5GU4 - chains A and C; structure by X-ray diffraction, 1.55 A resolution.

[Chain A]
Name: Ricin
Source organism: Ricinus communis
Notes: EC 3.2.2.22
Reference sequence: P02879 (RICI_RICCO); residues 1-267 here correspond to UniProt positions 36-302 (UniProt number = residue number + 35)
Sequence (301 residues; row label = number of the first residue in the row; numbers below 1 keep their minus sign (Met-33 is residue -33)):
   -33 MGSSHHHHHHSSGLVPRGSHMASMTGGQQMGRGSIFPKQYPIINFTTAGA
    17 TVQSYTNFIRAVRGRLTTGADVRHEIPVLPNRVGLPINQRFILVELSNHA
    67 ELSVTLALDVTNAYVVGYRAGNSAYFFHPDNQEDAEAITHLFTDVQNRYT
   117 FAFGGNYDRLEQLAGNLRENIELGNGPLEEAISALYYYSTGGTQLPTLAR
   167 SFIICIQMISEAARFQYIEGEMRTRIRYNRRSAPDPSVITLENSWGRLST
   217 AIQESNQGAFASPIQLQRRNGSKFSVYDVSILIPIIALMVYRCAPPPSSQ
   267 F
Unresolved in the structure: -33 to 5, 261-267
Differences from the reference sequence: initiating methionine (-33); expression tag (-32 to 0)

[Chain C]
Name: Gly-phe-gly-leu-phe-asp
Sequence (9 residues; numbered -1 to 7; the number before each row is that of its first residue; numbers below 1 keep their minus sign (Asp-1 is residue -1)):
    -1 DDMGFGLFD
Unresolved in the structure: -1 to 1

[Interface between chain A and chain C]
Pairs across the interface (20):
  Gln182(A) - Phe3(C)
  Tyr183(A) - Phe3(C)  hydrophobic
  Tyr183(A) - Phe6(C)  hydrophobic
  Ser203(A) - Phe6(C)
  Leu207(A) - Phe6(C)  hydrophobic
  Gln233(A) - Phe6(C)
  Arg234(A) - Leu5(C)
  Arg234(A) - Phe6(C)
  Arg234(A) - Asp7(C)
  Arg235(A) - Phe6(C)  hydrogen bond (backbone-backbone)
  Arg235(A) - Asp7(C)  salt bridge
  Phe240(A) - Leu5(C)
  Phe240(A) - Phe6(C)  hydrophobic
  Ile247(A) - Leu5(C)  hydrophobic
  Pro250(A) - Gly2(C)
  Pro250(A) - Phe3(C)
  Ile251(A) - Gly2(C)
  Ile251(A) - Phe3(C)  hydrophobic
  Ile251(A) - Leu5(C)  hydrophobic
  Ile251(A) - Phe6(C)  hydrophobic
Other interface residues (no listed pair), chain A (14 interface residues in all): Gly186, Arg189, Leu232
Interface features reported in the paper:
  - interface residues, chain A: Gln182(A), Tyr183(A), Ser203(A), Leu207(A), Gln233(A), Arg234(A), Arg235(A), Phe240(A), Ile247(A), Pro250(A), Ile251(A)

[Overview]
14 residues of chain A and 5 residues of chain C are in contact; the contacts include 1 hydrogen bond and 1
salt bridge. Among the polar pairs are Arg235(A)-Asp7(C) and Arg235(A)-Phe6(C). The paper reports interface
residues Gln182(A), Tyr183(A) and Ser203(A) among others.
Here chain A is Ricin (Ricinus communis) and chain C is Gly-phe-gly-leu-phe-asp. Entry 5GU4 (rRNA
N-glycosylase RTA) was determined by X-ray diffraction.
